Entry 3G9P (X-ray diffraction, 1.65 A resolution); this record covers chains B and A of the 4 polymer chains in the assembly.

== Chain B (and A) ==
Name: Glucocorticoid receptor
Organism: Rattus norvegicus
Notes: chain A of this document is another copy of the same molecule, construct and numbering; everything in this record applies to it too
UniProtKB: P06536 (GCR_RAT); residues 440-525 here = UniProt positions 440-525
Chain sequence (90 residues; each row starts with the number of its first residue):
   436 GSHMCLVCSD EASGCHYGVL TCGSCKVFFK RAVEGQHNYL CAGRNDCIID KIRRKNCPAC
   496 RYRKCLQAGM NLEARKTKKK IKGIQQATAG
Disordered / not traced: 436, 512-525
Sequence notes: expression tag (436-439)
Ion coordination: Zn2+ site 1: Cys440, Cys443, Cys457, Cys460; Zn2+ site 2: Cys476, Cys482, Cys492, Cys495
From the paper describing this entry:
  - mutagenesis - R510A, K514A: decreased binding to DNA
  - mutagenesis - K514A: unchanged signaling
  - mutagenesis - H472A, R510A: increased signaling
  - mutagenesis - H472R: decreased signaling
  - mutagenesis - G470A, N473A: decreased signaling in response to Pal
  - mutagenesis - G470A: decreased signaling in response to Tat

== Chain B / chain A interface ==
Pairs across the interface - 17 pairs, chain B then chain A:
  Leu475(B) with Arg488(A); Asn491(A), hydrogen bond (backbone-side chain)
  Cys476(B) with Arg488(A), hydrogen bond (backbone-side chain)
  Ala477(B) with Cys482(A); Ile483(A), hydrogen bond (backbone-backbone); Arg488(A); Asn491(A)
  Arg479(B) with Arg479(A); Asp481(A), salt bridge
  Cys482(B) with Ala477(A)
  Ile483(B) with Ala477(A), hydrogen bond (backbone-backbone)
  Arg488(B) with Leu475(A); Cys476(A), hydrogen bond (side chain-backbone); Ala477(A)
  Asn491(B) with Leu475(A); Asn491(A); Pro493(A)
Also at the interface, not in a pair above, chain B (9 interface residues in all): Ile487
Also at the interface, not in a pair above, chain A (11 interface residues in all): Cys492

== Overview ==
9 residues of chain B and 11 residues of chain A are in contact, with 5 hydrogen bonds and 1 salt bridge.
Polar pairs include Arg479(B)-Asp481(A), Leu475(B)-Asn491(A) and Cys476(B)-Arg488(A). The paper reports that
R510A and K514A of chain B reduce binding to DNA; H472A and R510A of chain B increase signaling; 6
substitutions were tested in all.
Both chains are Glucocorticoid receptor (Rattus norvegicus). Entry 3G9P (GR DNA binding domain:Sgk 16bp
complex-7) was determined by X-ray diffraction together with 3FYL, 3G6P, 3G6Q, 3G6R, 3G6T, 3G6U and 8 further
entries from the same study.
